Entry 8EED (X-ray diffraction, 3.49 A resolution); this record covers chains C and B of the 12 polymer chains in the assembly.

[Chain C (and B)]
Molecule: Envelope protein E
Source organism: Zika virus ZIKV/H. sapiens/FrenchPolynesia/10087PF/2013
Notes: chain B of this document is another copy of the same molecule, construct and numbering; everything in this record applies to it too
Reference sequence: A0A024B7W1 (POLG_ZIKVF); residues 1-405 here correspond to UniProt positions 291-695 (UniProt number = residue number + 290)
Chain sequence (405 residues; row label = number of the first residue in the row):
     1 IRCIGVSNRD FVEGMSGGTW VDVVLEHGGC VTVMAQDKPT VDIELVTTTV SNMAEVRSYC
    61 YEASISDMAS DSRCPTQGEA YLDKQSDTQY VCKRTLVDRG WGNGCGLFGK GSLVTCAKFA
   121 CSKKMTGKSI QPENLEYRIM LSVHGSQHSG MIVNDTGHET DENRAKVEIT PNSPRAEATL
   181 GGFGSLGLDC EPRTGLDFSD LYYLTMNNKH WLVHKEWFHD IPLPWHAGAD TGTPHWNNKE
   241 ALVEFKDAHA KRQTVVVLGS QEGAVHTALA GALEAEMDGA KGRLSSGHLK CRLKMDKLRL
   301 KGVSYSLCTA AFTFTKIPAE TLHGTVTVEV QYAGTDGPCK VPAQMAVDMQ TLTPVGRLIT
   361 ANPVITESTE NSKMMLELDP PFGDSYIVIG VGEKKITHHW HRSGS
Unresolved in the structure: 151-162, 404-405 (chain B: 404-405)
Cystine bridges: C3-C30, C60-C121, C74-C105, C92-C116, C190-C291, C308-C339
Curated features (UniProtKB/Swiss-Prot):
  - region: D98 to G111 (Fusion peptide)
  - glycosylation: N154 (N-linked (GlcNAc...) asparagine)
  - cross-link (Glycyl lysine isopeptide (Lys-Gly)): K38 (interchain with G-Cter in ubiquitin), K281 (interchain with G-Cter in ubiquitin)
What the authors report for this chain:
  - mutagenesis - G259A, K316A, M375A: decreased binding to rhMZ134-B

[Interface between chain C and chain B]
Residue-residue contacts (12):
  T76(C) - Q131(B)  hydrogen bond (backbone-side chain)
  Q77(C) - Q131(B)
  Q77(C) - E133(B)
  Y81(C) - A227(B)  hydrophobic
  Y81(C) - A229(B)  hydrophobic
  S86(C) - T88(B)
  S86(C) - H235(B)
  Q131(C) - T76(B)
  Q131(C) - Q77(B)  hydrogen bond
  A227(C) - Y81(B)  hydrophobic
  D230(C) - Y81(B)
  H235(C) - S86(B)
Interface residues without a listed pair, chain C (11 interface residues in all): D83, E133, A229
Interface residues without a listed pair, chain B (12 interface residues in all): D83, T231

[In short]
Chain C and chain B form an interface of 11 and 12 residues respectively; the contacts include 2 hydrogen
bonds. Polar contacts include T76(C)-Q131(B) and Q131(C)-Q77(B). The paper reports that G259A, K316A and M375A
of chain C reduce binding to rhMZ134-B.
Chain C and chain B are both Envelope protein E (Zika virus ZIKV/H. sapiens/FrenchPolynesia/10087PF/2013); the
structure, Crystal structure of a NHP anti-ZIKV neutralizing antibody rhMZ107-B in complex with ZIKV E
glycoprotein, was determined by X-ray diffraction, deposited together with 8EE8, 8EEE, 8EEZ, 8EF0 and 8EF2.
